Entry 2K8M (solution NMR); this record covers chains C and D of the 4 polymer chains in the assembly.

# Chain C
Protein: Protein S100-A13
Organism: Homo sapiens
UniProt: Q99584 (S10AD_HUMAN); numbering as in UniProt (aligned over 1-98)
Amino-acid sequence (98 residues; row label = number of the first residue in the row):
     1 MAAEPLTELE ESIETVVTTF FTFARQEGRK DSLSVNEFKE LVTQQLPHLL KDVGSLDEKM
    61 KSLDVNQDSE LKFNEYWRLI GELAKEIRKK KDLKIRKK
UniProt features mapped onto this chain:
  - binding site (Ca(2+)): S32, E37, D64, N66, D68, E70, E75
  - modified residue: S32 (Phosphoserine)

# Chain D
Protein: Putative uncharacterized protein
Organism: Homo sapiens
UniProt: Q6AI31 (Q6AI31_HUMAN); residues 3-128 here correspond to UniProt positions 143-268 (UniProt number = residue number + 140)
Amino-acid sequence (128 residues; row label = number of the first residue in the row):
     1 EKLGKLQYSL DYDFQNNQLL VGIIQAAELP ALDMGGTSDP YVKVFLLPDK KKKFETKVHR
    61 KTLNPVFNEQ FTFKVPYSEL GGKTLVMAVY DFDRFSKHDI IGEFKVPMNT VDFGHVTEEW
   121 RDLQSAEK
Sequence notes: expression tag (1-2)

# How chain C and chain D interact
Pairs across the interface (22):
  K51(C) with A31(D); L32(D); D33(D); G35(D); G36(D)
  D52(C) with L32(D); M34(D)
  S55(C) with L32(D); S96(D); H98(D)
  E58(C) with F95(D); S96(D)
  K59(C) with M34(D)
  E86(C) with M34(D)
  K90(C) with M34(D); G35(D)
  K91(C) with D33(D); M34(D); K61(D)
  K94(C) with D93(D); F95(D); S96(D)
Other interface residues (no listed pair), chain C (12 interface residues in all): L50, V53, G54

# Overview
12 residues of chain C face 11 of chain D across their interface. From UniProt: 7 Ca2+-binding residues on
chain C.
Here chain C is Protein S100-A13 and chain D is Putative uncharacterized protein, both from Homo sapiens.
Entry 2K8M (S100A13-C2A binary complex structure) was determined by solution NMR.
